Entry 2XPI (X-ray diffraction, 2.60 A resolution); this record covers chains A and D of the 4 polymer chains in the assembly.

== Chain A (and D) ==
Molecule: Anaphase-promoting complex subunit CUT9
Source organism: Schizosaccharomyces pombe
Notes: chain D of this document is another copy of the same molecule, construct and numbering; everything in this record applies to it too
Reference sequence: P41889 (CUT9_SCHPO); residue numbers follow UniProt; this construct covers 1-597
Chain sequence (597 residues; each row starts with the number of its first residue):
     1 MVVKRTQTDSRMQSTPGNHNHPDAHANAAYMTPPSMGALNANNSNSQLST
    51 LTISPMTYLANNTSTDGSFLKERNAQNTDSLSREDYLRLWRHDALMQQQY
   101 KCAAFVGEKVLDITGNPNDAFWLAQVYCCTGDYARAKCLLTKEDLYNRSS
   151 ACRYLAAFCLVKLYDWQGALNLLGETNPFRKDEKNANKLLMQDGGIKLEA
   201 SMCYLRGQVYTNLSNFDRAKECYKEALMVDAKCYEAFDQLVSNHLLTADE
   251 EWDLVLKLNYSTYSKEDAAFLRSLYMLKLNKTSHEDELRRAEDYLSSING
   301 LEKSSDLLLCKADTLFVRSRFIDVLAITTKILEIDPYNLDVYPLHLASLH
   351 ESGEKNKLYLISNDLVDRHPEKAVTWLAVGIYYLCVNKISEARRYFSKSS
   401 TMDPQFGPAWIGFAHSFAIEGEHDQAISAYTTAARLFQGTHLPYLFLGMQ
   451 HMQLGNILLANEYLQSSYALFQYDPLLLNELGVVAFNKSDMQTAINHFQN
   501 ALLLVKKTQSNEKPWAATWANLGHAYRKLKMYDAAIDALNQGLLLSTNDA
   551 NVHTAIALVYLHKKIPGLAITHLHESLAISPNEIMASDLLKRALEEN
Unresolved in the structure: 1-44, 61-81, 181-190, 596-597 (chain D: 1-44, 61-80, 181-191, 438-439, 596-597)
Curated features (UniProtKB/Swiss-Prot):
  - mutagenesis: Gly-412 (G412D: In cut9-T98; temperature-sensitive), Ala-535 (A535T: In cut9-665; temperature-sensitive)

== Chain A / chain D interface ==
Pairs across the interface (114):
  Ser-49(A) with Asp-93(D), hydrogen bond; Gln-97(D)
  Thr-50(A) with Asp-93(D), hydrogen bond; Met-96(D)
  Leu-51(A) with Met-56(D); Leu-89(D); Asp-93(D)
  Met-56(A) with Leu-51(D); Met-56(D), hydrophobic; Thr-57(D); Leu-59(D)
  Thr-57(A) with Leu-59(D)
  Leu-59(A) with Met-56(D); Thr-57(D)
  Arg-83(A) with Tyr-263(D); Asp-267(D), salt bridge; Phe-270(D); Tyr-294(D); Ile-298(D)
  Tyr-86(A) with Tyr-263(D), hydrophobic; Ser-264(D)
  Leu-87(A) with Tyr-263(D)
  Leu-89(A) with Leu-51(D); Gly-194(D)
  Trp-90(A) with Gly-194(D); Ile-196(D); Lys-232(D), hydrogen bond (side chain-backbone); Leu-271(D), hydrophobic
  His-92(A) with Leu-51(D)
  Asp-93(A) with Ser-49(D), hydrogen bond; Thr-50(D), hydrogen bond (side chain-backbone); Leu-51(D); Gly-195(D); Ile-196(D), hydrogen bond (side chain-backbone)
  Met-96(A) with Thr-50(D); Met-96(D), hydrophobic; Trp-122(D), hydrophobic; Gln-125(D)
  Gln-97(A) with Tyr-154(D), hydrogen bond (backbone-side chain); Ile-196(D); Leu-198(D); Ser-201(D), hydrogen bond
  Gln-98(A) with Gln-125(D); Leu-155(D); Phe-158(D)
  Gln-99(A) with Tyr-154(D), hydrogen bond; Ile-196(D); Ser-201(D), hydrogen bond; Glu-235(D)
  Tyr-100(A) with Glu-235(D)
  Lys-101(A) with Tyr-234(D); Glu-235(D), hydrogen bond (backbone-side chain); Asp-238(D)
  Cys-102(A) with Lys-232(D); Tyr-234(D), hydrophobic; Glu-235(D), hydrogen bond (backbone-side chain)
  Phe-105(A) with Tyr-234(D), hydrophobic; Asp-306(D)
  Lys-109(A) with Ser-304(D), hydrogen bond; Asp-306(D), salt bridge
  Asp-112(A) with Gly-300(D); Ser-304(D)
  Ile-113(A) with Asn-299(D)
  Trp-122(A) with Met-96(D), hydrophobic
  Gln-125(A) with Met-96(D); Gln-98(D)
  Cys-128(A) with Gln-98(D)
  Ala-134(A) with Tyr-337(D)
  Arg-135(A) with Asp-335(D), salt bridge; Tyr-337(D); Asn-338(D)
  Cys-138(A) with Tyr-337(D), hydrophobic
  Tyr-154(A) with Gln-97(D), hydrogen bond (side chain-backbone); Gln-99(D)
  Leu-155(A) with Gln-98(D)
  Phe-158(A) with Gln-98(D)
  Gly-194(A) with Leu-89(D); Trp-90(D)
  Gly-195(A) with Asp-93(D)
  Ile-196(A) with Trp-90(D); Asp-93(D), hydrogen bond (backbone-side chain); Gln-97(D), hydrogen bond (backbone-side chain)
  Leu-198(A) with Gln-97(D)
  Ser-201(A) with Gln-97(D), hydrogen bond; Gln-99(D), hydrogen bond
  Lys-232(A) with Trp-90(D), hydrogen bond (backbone-side chain); Cys-102(D)
  Tyr-234(A) with Lys-101(D); Cys-102(D), hydrophobic; Phe-105(D), hydrophobic
  Glu-235(A) with Gln-99(D); Tyr-100(D), hydrogen bond (side chain-backbone); Lys-101(D), hydrogen bond (side chain-backbone); Cys-102(D), hydrogen bond (side chain-backbone)
  Asp-238(A) with Lys-101(D)
  Tyr-263(A) with Arg-83(D); Tyr-86(D), hydrophobic; Leu-87(D), hydrophobic
  Ser-264(A) with Tyr-86(D)
  Asp-267(A) with Arg-83(D), salt bridge
  Phe-270(A) with Arg-83(D)
  Leu-271(A) with Trp-90(D), hydrophobic
  Leu-274(A) with Phe-105(D), hydrophobic
  Tyr-294(A) with Arg-83(D)
  Ile-298(A) with Arg-83(D)
  Gly-300(A) with Asp-112(D)
  Ser-304(A) with Lys-109(D); Asp-112(D), hydrogen bond
  Asp-306(A) with Phe-105(D); Lys-109(D), salt bridge
  Asp-335(A) with Arg-135(D), salt bridge
  Tyr-337(A) with Ala-134(D), hydrophobic; Arg-135(D); Cys-138(D), hydrophobic
Other interface residues (no listed pair), chain A (67 interface residues in all): Ser-54, Tyr-58, Ala-60, Ala-94, Lys-137, Asp-193, Cys-233, Tyr-275, Lys-278, Asn-299, Leu-301, Asn-338
Other interface residues (no listed pair), chain D (65 interface residues in all): Ser-54, Tyr-58, Ala-60, His-92, Glu-108, Ile-113, Cys-128, Asp-193, Cys-233, Leu-274, Tyr-275, Leu-301

== In short ==
The interface between chain A and chain D involves 67 residues on one side and 65 on the other; the contacts
include 23 hydrogen bonds and 6 salt bridges. Polar pairs include Arg-83(A)/Asp-267(D), Lys-109(A)/Asp-306(D)
and Arg-135(A)/Asp-335(D). From UniProt: 2 mutagenesis sites on chain A.
Chain A and chain D are both Anaphase-promoting complex subunit CUT9 (Schizosaccharomyces pombe); the
structure, Crystal structure of APC/C hetero-tetramer Cut9-Hcn1, was determined by X-ray diffraction.
